7DUH - chains A and J of the 23 polymer chains in the assembly; structure by X-ray diffraction, 3.75 A resolution.

== Chain A ==
Molecule: 30S Ribosomal RNA rRNA
Organism: Thermus thermophilus HB8
Sequence (1522 nucleotides; row label = number of the first residue in the row; note: 42 numbers in that range are skipped by the numbering (no residue carries them; nothing is unmodelled there); a row labelled like 190A-190L holds insertion residues (190A, then the next letters in order); numbering starts at 0):
     0 UUUGUUGGAGAGUCUGAUCCUGGCUCAGGGUGAACGCUGGCGGCGUGCCU
    50 AAGACAUGCAAGUCGUGCGGG
    73 CCGCGGGGUUUU
    88 ACUCCG
    95 UGGUC
   101 AGCGGCGGACGGGUGAGUAACGCGUGGGU
  129A G
   130 ACCUACCCGGAAGAGGGGGACAACCCGGGGAAACUCGGGCUAAUCCCCCA
   180 UGUGGACCCGC
190A-190L CCCUUGGGGUGU
   191 GUCCAAAGGGCUUU
   216 GCCCGCUUCCGGAUGGGCCCGCGUCCCAUCAGCUAGUUGGUGGGGUAAUG
   266 GCCCACCAAGGCGACGACGGGUAGCCGGUCUGAGAGGAUGGCCGGCCACA
   316 GGGGCACUGAGACACGGGCCCCACUCCUACGGGAGGCAGCAGUUAGGAAU
   366 CUUCCGCAAUGGGCGCAAGCCUGACGGAGCGACGCCGCUUGGAGGAAGAA
   416 GCCCUUCGGGGUGUAAACUCCUGAA
   442 CCCGGGACGAAACCCCCGACGA
   474 GGGGACUGACGGUACCGGG
   494 GUAAUAGCGCCGGCCAACUCCGUGCCAGCAGCCGCGGUAAUACGGAGGGC
   544 GCGAGCGUUACCCGGAUUCACUGGGCGUAAAGGGCGUGUAGGCGGCCUGG
   594 GGCGUCCCAUGUGAAAGACCACGGCUCAACCGUGGGGGAGCGUGGGAUAC
   644 GCUCAGGCUAGACGGUGGGAGAGGGUGGUGGAAUUCCCGGAGUAGCGGUG
   694 AAAUGCGCAGAUACCGGGAGGAACGCCGAUGGCGAAGGCAGCCACCUGGU
   744 CCACCCGUGACGCUGAGGCGCGAAAGCGUGGGGAGCAAACCGGAUUAGAU
   794 ACCCGGGUAGUCCACGCCCUAAACGAUGCGCGCUAGGUCUCUGGGUCU
   848 CCUGGGGGCCGAAGCUAACGCGUUAAGCGCGCCGCCUGGGGAGUACGGCC
   898 GCAAGGCUGAAACUCAAAGGAAUUGACGGGGGCCCGCACAAGCGGUGGAG
   948 CAUGUGGUUUAAUUCGAAGXAACGCGAAGAACCUUACCAGGCCUUGACAU
   998 GCUAGG
 1003A G
  1004 AACCCGGGUGAAAGCCUGGGGUGCCCC
1030A-1030D GCGA
  1031 GGGGAGCCCUAGCACAGGUGCUGCAUGGCCGUCGUCAGCUCGUGCCGUGA
  1081 GGUGUUGGGUUAAGUCCCGCAACGAGCGCAACCCCCGCCGUUAGUUGCCA
  1131 GCGGUUCGGCCGGGCACUCUAACGGGACUGCCCGCGAAA
  1171 GCGGGAGGAAGGAGGGGACGACGUCUGGUCAGCAUGGCCCUUACGGCCUG
  1221 GGCGACACACGUGCUACAAUGCCCACUACAAAGCGAUGCCACCCGGCAAC
  1271 GGGGAGCUAAUCGCAAAAAGGUGGGCCCAGUUCGGAUUGGGGUCUGCAAC
  1321 CCGACCCCAUGAAGCCGGAAUCGCUAGUAAUCGCGGAUCAG
 1361A C
  1362 CAUGCCGCGGUGAAUACGUUCCCGGGCCUUGUACACACXGCCXGUXACGC
  1412 CAUGGGAGCGGGCUCUACCCGAAGUCGCCGGG
  1446 AGCCUACGGG
  1459 CAGGCGCCGAGGGUAGGGCCCGUGACUGGGGCGAAGUCGUAACAAGGUAG
  1509 CUGUACCGGAAGGUGCGGCUGGAUCCACUCCUUUCU
Disordered / not traced: 0-4, 1534-1538
Modified / non-standard residues: PSU (pseudouridine-5'-monophosphate) at position 516, 7MG (7N-methyl-8-hydroguanosine-5'-monophosphate) at position 527, M2G (N2-dimethylguanosine-5'-monophosphate) at position 966, 5MC (5-methylcytidine-5'-monophosphate) at position 967, 2MG (2N-methylguanosine-5'-monophosphate) at position 1207, 5MC (5-methylcytidine-5'-monophosphate) at position 1400, 4OC (4n,o2'-methylcytidine-5'-monophosphate) at position 1402, 5MC (5-methylcytidine-5'-monophosphate) at position 1404, 5MC (5-methylcytidine-5'-monophosphate) at position 1407, UR3 (3-methyluridine-5'-monophoshate) at position 1498, MA6 (6N-dimethyladenosine-5'-monophoshate) at position 1518, MA6 (6N-dimethyladenosine-5'-monophoshate) at position 1519, PSU (pseudouridine-5'-monophosphate) at position 1540, PSU (pseudouridine-5'-monophosphate) at position 1541
Metal / ion sites: Mg2+ site 1 near G21 (its only coordinating residue here); Mg2+ site 2 near G38 (its only coordinating residue here); Mg2+ site 3: G46, G394; Mg2+ site 4 near C48 (its only coordinating residue here); Mg2+ site 5: A59, U387; Mg2+ site 6: G61, G105; Mg2+ site 7 near U98 (its only coordinating residue here); Mg2+ site 8 near G107 (its only coordinating residue here); Mg2+ site 9: A109, G331; Mg2+ site 10 near G111 (its only coordinating residue here); Mg2+ site 11 near G117 (its only coordinating residue here); Mg2+ site 12: C121, G124, U125; 97 more Mg2+ sites not listed
Small-molecule neighbours: HJO (N-[(1R,2R,3R,4S,5S)-4-[(2R,3R,6S)-6-(aminomethyl)-3-azanyl-oxan-2-yl]oxy-5-azanyl-2-[(2R,3R,4R)-5-methyl-4-(methylamino)-3,5-bis(oxidanyl)oxan-2-yl]oxy-3-oxidanyl-cyclohexyl]ethanamide): 5MC_1404, G1405, U1406, 5MC_1407, A1408, C1409, G1491, A1493, G1494, U1495, C1496, G1497

== Chain J ==
Molecule: 30S ribosomal protein S10
Organism: Thermus thermophilus HB8
UniProt: Q5SHN7 (RS10_THET8); residue numbers follow UniProt; this construct covers 1-105
Chain sequence (105 residues; row label = number of the first residue in the row):
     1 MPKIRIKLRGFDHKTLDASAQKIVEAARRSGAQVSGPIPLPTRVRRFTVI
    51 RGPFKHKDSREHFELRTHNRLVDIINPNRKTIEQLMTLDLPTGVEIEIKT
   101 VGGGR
Disordered / not traced: 1-2, 101-105
Metal / ion sites: Mg2+ near Arg60 (its only coordinating residue here)

== Interface between chain A and chain J ==
Pairs across the interface (65; chain A residue first):
  G963(A) with Phe54(J), sugar contact
  A964(A) with Lys55(J), hydrogen bond to the sugar
  A969(A) with Lys55(J), sugar contact; His56(J), salt bridge to the phosphate
  C970(A) with Lys57(J), salt bridge to the phosphate
  G971(A) with Lys57(J), salt bridge to the phosphate
  C972(A) with Lys55(J), sugar contact; Lys57(J), salt bridge to the phosphate
  G973(A) with Phe54(J), sugar contact; Lys55(J), hydrogen bond to the sugar
  A975(A) with Thr48(J), base contact
  C1059(A) with Arg51(J), sugar contact; Gly52(J), sugar contact; Pro53(J), sugar contact
  C1060(A) with Arg51(J), sugar contact; Gly52(J), sugar contact; His56(J), hydrogen bond to the sugar; Ser59(J), phosphate contact
  G1061(A) with Arg51(J), salt bridge to the phosphate; His56(J), hydrogen bond to the sugar; Ser59(J), phosphate contact
  A1123(A) with Ser35(J), phosphate contact; Gly36(J), sugar contact; Pro37(J), sugar contact; Ile38(J), sugar contact; Pro39(J), base contact
  G1124(A) with Gln33(J), hydrogen bond to the phosphate; Ser35(J), phosphate contact; Ile38(J), sugar contact
  U1125(A) with Arg5(J), hydrogen bond to the base; Leu71(J), base contact; Asp73(J), base contact
  U1150(A) with Pro39(J), base contact; Leu40(J), sugar contact; Pro41(J), sugar contact
  A1151(A) with Pro39(J), base contact; Leu40(J), sugar contact; Pro41(J), sugar contact; Thr42(J), phosphate contact; Arg70(J), hydrogen bond to the phosphate
  A1152(A) with His13(J), hydrogen bond to the phosphate; Asp17(J), sugar contact; His68(J), salt bridge to the phosphate; Arg70(J), salt bridge to the phosphate
  C1153(A) with His13(J), phosphate contact
  C1189(A) with Arg51(J), salt bridge to the phosphate
  G1197(A) with His56(J), base contact
  G1198(A) with Phe54(J), sugar contact
  U1199(A) with Phe54(J), sugar contact
  G1253(A) with Val44(J), phosphate contact; Arg46(J), salt bridge to the phosphate
  C1254(A) with Arg43(J), base contact; Val44(J), phosphate contact; Arg45(J), phosphate contact
  G1255(A) with Arg43(J), base contact
  A1279(A) with Lys7(J), phosphate contact; Arg9(J), salt bridge to the phosphate
  A1280(A) with Lys7(J), salt bridge to the phosphate; Leu40(J), base contact; Pro41(J), sugar contact
  U1281(A) with Arg5(J), base contact
  C1366(A) with Arg60(J), hydrogen bond to the phosphate
  C1367(A) with Thr48(J), hydrogen bond to the sugar; Arg60(J), salt bridge to the phosphate
  G1368(A) with His62(J), salt bridge to the phosphate
Other interface residues (no listed pair), chain A (35 interface residues in all): G1058, A1188, A1201, G1202
Other interface residues (no listed pair), chain J (34 interface residues in all): Glu61

== Summary ==
35 residues of chain A and 34 residues of chain J are in contact, with 10 hydrogen bonds and 13 salt bridges.
Among the polar pairs are U1125(A)-Arg5(J), A964(A)-Lys55(J) and G973(A)-Lys55(J). Ligands of chain A:
compound HJO. G46(A) and G394(A) coordinate Mg2+ site 3.
Chain A is 30S Ribosomal RNA rRNA and chain J is 30S ribosomal protein S10, both from Thermus thermophilus
HB8; the structure, Crystal structure of the Thermus thermophilus (HB8) 30S ribosomal subunit with mRNA and
cognate transfer RNA ..., was determined by X-ray diffraction.
